Entry 7NHF (X-ray diffraction, 2.35 A resolution); this record covers chains A and C of the 4 polymer chains in the assembly.

# Chain A (and C)
Name: Pyridoxal 5'-phosphate synthase subunit PDX1.3
From: Arabidopsis thaliana
Notes: EC 4.3.3.6; chain C of this document is another copy of the same molecule, construct and numbering; everything in this record applies to it too
Reference sequence: Q8L940 (PDX13_ARATH); residues 2-292 here correspond to UniProt positions 1-291 (UniProt number = residue number - 1)
Chain sequence (291 residues; row label = number of the first residue in the row):
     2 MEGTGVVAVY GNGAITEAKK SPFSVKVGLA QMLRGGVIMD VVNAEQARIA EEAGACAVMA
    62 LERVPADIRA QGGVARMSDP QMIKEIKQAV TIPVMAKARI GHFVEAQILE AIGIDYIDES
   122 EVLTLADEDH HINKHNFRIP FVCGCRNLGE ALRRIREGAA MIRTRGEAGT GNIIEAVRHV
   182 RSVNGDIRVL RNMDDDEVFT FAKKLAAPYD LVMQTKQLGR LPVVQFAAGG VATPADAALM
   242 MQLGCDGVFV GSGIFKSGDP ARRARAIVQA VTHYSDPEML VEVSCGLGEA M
Disordered / not traced: 2-20, 290-292 (chain C: 2-20, 287-292)
Differences from the reference sequence: engineered mutation R166 (Lys165 in Q8L940)
Reported in the primary citation:
  - catalytic residues: D41 (proposed by the authors, not directly observed)

# Interface between chain A and chain C
Pairs across the interface (10; chain A residue first):
  R182(A) - D195(C)  salt bridge
  R182(A) - E198(C)  salt bridge
  R189(A) - N193(C)
  V190(A) - V190(C)  hydrophobic
  R192(A) - N193(C)
  N193(A) - R189(C)  hydrogen bond (side chain-backbone)
  N193(A) - R192(C)
  N193(A) - N193(C)
  D195(A) - R182(C)  salt bridge
  E198(A) - R182(C)  salt bridge

# Overview
The chain A/chain C interface involves 7 residues from each chain, with 1 hydrogen bond and 4 salt bridges.
Among the polar pairs are R182(A)-D195(C), R182(A)-E198(C) and N193(A)-R189(C). From the paper: the catalytic
residue D41(A).
Both chains are Pyridoxal 5'-phosphate synthase subunit PDX1.3 (Arabidopsis thaliana). Entry 7NHF (Crystal
structure of Arabidopsis thaliana Pdx1K166R) was determined by X-ray diffraction together with 7NHE from the
same study.
